Entry 2FLP (X-ray diffraction, 2.40 A resolution); this record covers chains T and A of the 3 polymer chains in the assembly.

Chain T:
Molecule: DNA template strand
Sequence (11 nucleotides; numbered 837 to 847; the number before each row is that of its first residue):
   837 TCTGGGGTCCT
Not modelled in the structure: 837-838

Chain A:
Name: DNA polymerase iota
Organism: Homo sapiens
Notes: EC 2.7.7.7
UniProtKB: Q9UNA4 (POLI_HUMAN); numbering as in UniProt (aligned over 1-420)
Chain sequence (420 residues; numbered 1 to 420; the number before each row is that of its first residue):
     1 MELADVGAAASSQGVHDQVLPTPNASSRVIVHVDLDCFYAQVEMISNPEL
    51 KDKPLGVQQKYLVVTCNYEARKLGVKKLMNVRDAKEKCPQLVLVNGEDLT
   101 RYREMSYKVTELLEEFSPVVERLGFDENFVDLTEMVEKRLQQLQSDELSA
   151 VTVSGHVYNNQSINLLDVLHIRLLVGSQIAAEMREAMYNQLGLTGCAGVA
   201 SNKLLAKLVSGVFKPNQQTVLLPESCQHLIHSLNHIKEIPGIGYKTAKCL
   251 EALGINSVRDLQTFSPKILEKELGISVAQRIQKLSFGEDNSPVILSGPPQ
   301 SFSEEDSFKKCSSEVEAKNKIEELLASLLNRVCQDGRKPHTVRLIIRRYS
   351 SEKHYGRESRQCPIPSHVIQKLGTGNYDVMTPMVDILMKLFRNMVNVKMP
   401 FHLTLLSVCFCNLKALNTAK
Not modelled in the structure: 1-25, 350-354, 371-378, 395-403, 415-420
UniProt features mapped onto this chain:
  - natural variant: Gly96 (R96G: Large decrease in catalytic activity efficiency which is partially rescued by the presence of Mn(2+) instead Mg(2+); this construct carries the variant)
  - mutagenesis: Met1 to Ala25 (Small decrease in catalytic activity efficiency which is partially rescued by the presence of Mn(2+) instead Mg(2+))

Chain T / chain A interface:
Pairs across the interface (27):
  DT839(T) - Leu62(A)  sugar contact
  DT839(T) - Leu78(A)  base contact
  DG840(T) - Gln59(A)  sugar contact
  DG840(T) - Lys60(A)  phosphate contact
  DG840(T) - Leu62(A)  sugar contact
  DG840(T) - Leu78(A)  base contact
  DG840(T) - Ser307(A)  hydrogen bond to the phosphate
  DG840(T) - Lys309(A)  phosphate contact
  DG840(T) - Arg347(A)  salt bridge to the phosphate
  DG841(T) - Gln59(A)  sugar contact
  DG841(T) - Lys60(A)  phosphate contact
  DG841(T) - Glu97(A)  sugar contact
  DG841(T) - Leu99(A)  phosphate contact
  DG841(T) - Glu305(A)  base contact
  DG841(T) - Ser307(A)  hydrogen bond to the phosphate
  DG842(T) - Leu99(A)  sugar contact
  DG842(T) - Arg103(A)  salt bridge to the phosphate
  DG842(T) - Ser303(A)  phosphate contact
  DG842(T) - Glu304(A)  phosphate contact
  DG842(T) - Glu305(A)  hydrogen bond to the phosphate
  DG843(T) - Arg103(A)  salt bridge to the phosphate
  DG843(T) - Phe302(A)  phosphate contact
  DG843(T) - Ser303(A)  hydrogen bond to the phosphate
  DT844(T) - Pro299(A)  phosphate contact
  DT844(T) - Gln300(A)  hydrogen bond to the phosphate
  DT844(T) - Ser301(A)  hydrogen bond to the phosphate
  DC845(T) - Gln300(A)  phosphate contact
Also at the interface, not in a pair above, chain A (22 interface residues in all): Tyr39, Val64, Gly124, Phe125, Arg331

Summary:
7 residues of chain T face 22 of chain A across their interface; the contacts include 6 hydrogen bonds and 3
salt bridges. Among the polar pairs are DG840(T)-Ser307(A), DG841(T)-Ser307(A) and DG842(T)-Glu305(A). From
UniProt: 6 mutagenesis sites on chain A.
Chain T is DNA template strand and chain A is DNA polymerase iota (Homo sapiens); the structure, Binary
complex of the catalytic core of human DNA polymerase iota with DNA (template G), was determined by X-ray
diffraction (same publication as 2FLL and 2FLN).
